PDB entry 6IAS | X-ray diffraction, 1.75 A resolution | chains H and L

== Chain H ==
Protein: Fab NKp46-1 heavy chain
From: synthetic construct
Notes: antibody fragment or engineered binder
Chain sequence (217 residues; row label = number of the first residue in the row; note: 3 numbers in that range are skipped by the numbering (no residue carries them; nothing is unmodelled there)):
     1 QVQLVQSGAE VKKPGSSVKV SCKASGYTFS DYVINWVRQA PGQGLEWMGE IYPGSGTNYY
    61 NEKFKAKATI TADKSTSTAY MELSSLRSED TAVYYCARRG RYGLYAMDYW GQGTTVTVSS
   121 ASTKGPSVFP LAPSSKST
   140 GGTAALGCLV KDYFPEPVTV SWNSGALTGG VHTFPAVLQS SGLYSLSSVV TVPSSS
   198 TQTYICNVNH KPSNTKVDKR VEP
Disulfide bonds: Cys-22/Cys-96, Cys-147/Cys-203

== Chain L ==
Protein: Fab NKp46-1 light chain
From: synthetic construct
Notes: antibody fragment or engineered binder
Chain sequence (211 residues; each row starts with the number of its first residue):
     1 DIQMTQSPSS LSASVGDRVT ITCRASQDIS NYLNWYQQKP GKAPKLLIYY TSRLHSGVPS
    61 RFSGSGSGTD FTFTISSLQP EDIATYFCQQ GNTRPWTFGG GTKVEIKRTV AAPSVFIFPP
   121 SDEQLKSGTA SVVCLLNNFY PREAKVQWKV DNALQSGNSQ ESVTEQDSKD STYSLSSTLT
   181 LSKADYEKHK VYACEVTHQG LSSPVTKSFN R
Disulfide bonds: Cys-23/Cys-88, Cys-134/Cys-194

== Interface between chain H and chain L ==
Residue-residue contacts (66):
  Asn-35(H) / Trp-96(L)
  Gln-39(H) / Gln-38(L)  hydrogen bond
  Leu-45(H) / Pro-44(L)  hydrophobic
  Leu-45(H) / Phe-87(L)  hydrophobic
  Leu-45(H) / Phe-98(L)
  Trp-47(H) / Pro-95(L)  hydrophobic
  Trp-47(H) / Trp-96(L)
  Glu-50(H) / Arg-94(L)  salt bridge
  Glu-50(H) / Trp-96(L)  hydrogen bond
  Tyr-52(H) / Arg-94(L)  hydrogen bond
  Tyr-59(H) / Arg-94(L)
  Asn-61(H) / Pro-95(L)
  Tyr-95(H) / Gln-38(L)  hydrogen bond
  Tyr-95(H) / Lys-42(L)  hydrogen bond (side chain-backbone)
  Tyr-95(H) / Ala-43(L)  hydrophobic
  Arg-99(H) / Arg-94(L)
  Arg-99(H) / Trp-96(L)
  Leu-104(H) / Tyr-49(L)  hydrophobic
  Tyr-105(H) / Tyr-32(L)  hydrophobic
  Tyr-105(H) / Asn-34(L)  hydrogen bond (backbone-side chain)
  Ala-106(H) / Asn-34(L)
  Ala-106(H) / Tyr-36(L)
  Ala-106(H) / Leu-46(L)  hydrophobic
  Ala-106(H) / Tyr-49(L)  hydrophobic
  Met-107(H) / Tyr-36(L)  hydrogen bond (backbone-side chain)
  Met-107(H) / Leu-46(L)
  Asp-108(H) / Leu-46(L)
  Asp-108(H) / His-55(L)
  Trp-110(H) / Tyr-36(L)
  Trp-110(H) / Ala-43(L)  hydrophobic
  Trp-110(H) / Pro-44(L)
  Gly-111(H) / Ala-43(L)
  Phe-129(H) / Ser-121(L)
  Phe-129(H) / Gln-124(L)
  Pro-130(H) / Ser-121(L)
  Pro-130(H) / Glu-123(L)
  Leu-131(H) / Phe-118(L)
  Leu-131(H) / Val-133(L)  hydrophobic
  Ala-132(H) / Phe-118(L)
  Thr-142(H) / Phe-116(L)
  Ala-144(H) / Phe-116(L)  hydrophobic
  Ala-144(H) / Phe-118(L)
  Ala-144(H) / Leu-135(L)  hydrophobic
  Leu-145(H) / Phe-118(L)
  Leu-148(H) / Ser-131(L)
  Lys-150(H) / Gln-124(L)
  Lys-150(H) / Ser-131(L)
  His-171(H) / Asn-137(L)  hydrogen bond
  His-171(H) / Asn-138(L)  hydrogen bond
  His-171(H) / Ser-174(L)
  Phe-173(H) / Leu-135(L)  hydrophobic
  Phe-173(H) / Ser-162(L)
  Phe-173(H) / Thr-164(L)
  Phe-173(H) / Ser-174(L)
  Phe-173(H) / Leu-175(L)
  Phe-173(H) / Ser-176(L)
  Pro-174(H) / Ser-162(L)  hydrogen bond (backbone-side chain)
  Pro-174(H) / Val-163(L)
  Val-176(H) / Gln-160(L)
  Val-176(H) / Glu-161(L)
  Val-176(H) / Ser-162(L)
  Leu-177(H) / Gln-160(L)  hydrogen bond (backbone-side chain)
  Gln-178(H) / Gln-160(L)
  Val-188(H) / Leu-135(L)  hydrophobic
  Thr-190(H) / Asn-137(L)
  Lys-216(H) / Glu-123(L)
Other interface residues (no listed pair), chain H (42 interface residues in all): Val-37, Glu-46, Gln-112, Pro-133, Ala-143, Thr-172, Ser-186
Other interface residues (no listed pair), chain L (37 interface residues in all): Gln-89, Gly-91, Thr-129, Asp-167

== Overview ==
Chain H and chain L form an interface of 42 and 37 residues respectively; the contacts include 11 hydrogen
bonds and 1 salt bridge. Polar contacts include Glu-50(H)/Arg-94(L), Gln-39(H)/Gln-38(L) and
Glu-50(H)/Trp-96(L).
Here chain H is Fab NKp46-1 heavy chain and chain L is Fab NKp46-1 light chain, both from synthetic construct.
Entry 6IAS (structure of human NKp46 in complex with antibody NKp46-1 and NKp46-4) was determined by X-ray
diffraction (same publication as 6IAP).
